Entry 9QWO (X-ray diffraction, 2.54 A resolution); this record covers chains A and E of the 8 polymer chains in the assembly.

[Chain A]
Name: Isoform 1 of Vinculin
Source organism: Homo sapiens
UniProt: P18206 (VINC_HUMAN), isoform P18206-2; numbering as in UniProt (aligned over 891-1066)
Chain sequence (181 residues; each row starts with the number of its first residue):
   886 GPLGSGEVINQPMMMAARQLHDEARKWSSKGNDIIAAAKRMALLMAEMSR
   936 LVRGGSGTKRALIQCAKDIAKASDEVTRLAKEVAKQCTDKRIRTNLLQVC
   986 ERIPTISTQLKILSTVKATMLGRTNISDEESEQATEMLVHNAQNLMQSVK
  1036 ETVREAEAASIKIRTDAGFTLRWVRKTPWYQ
Unresolved in the structure: 886-891
Differences from the reference sequence: expression tag (886-890)

[Chain E]
Name: Isoform Gamma of Paxillin
UniProt: P49023 (PAXI_HUMAN), isoform P49023-3; residues 140-158 here = UniProt positions 140-158
Chain sequence (19 residues; numbered 140 to 158; the number before each row is that of its first residue):
   140 SNLSELDRLLLELNAVQHN
Unresolved in the structure: 157-158
Curated features (UniProtKB/Swiss-Prot):
  - motif: E144 to Q156 (LD motif 2)
  - modified residue (Phosphoserine): S140, S143

[Chain A / chain E interface]
Contacting residue pairs (21; chain A residue first):
  K911(A) - R147(E)
  W912(A) - R147(E)
  R1039(A) - S140(E)  hydrogen bond (side chain-backbone)
  R1039(A) - L142(E)
  E1042(A) - L142(E)
  E1042(A) - L150(E)
  S1045(A) - V155(E)
  I1046(A) - L150(E)  hydrophobic
  I1048(A) - V155(E)  hydrophobic
  T1055(A) - V155(E)  hydrogen bond (side chain-backbone)
  T1055(A) - Q156(E)
  L1056(A) - Q156(E)
  R1057(A) - Q156(E)
  W1058(A) - E151(E)
  W1058(A) - A154(E)  hydrophobic
  W1058(A) - Q156(E)  hydrogen bond (backbone-side chain)
  V1059(A) - E151(E)
  R1060(A) - E144(E)  salt bridge
  R1060(A) - R147(E)
  R1060(A) - L148(E)
  R1060(A) - E151(E)  salt bridge
Interface residues without a listed pair, chain E (12 interface residues in all): N141, N153

[Overview]
13 residues of chain A and 12 residues of chain E are in contact, with 3 hydrogen bonds and 2 salt bridges.
Polar pairs include R1060(A)-E144(E), R1060(A)-E151(E) and R1039(A)-S140(E).
Chain A is Isoform 1 of Vinculin (Homo sapiens) and chain E is Isoform Gamma of Paxillin; the structure,
Vinculin tail bound to paxillin LD2, was determined by X-ray diffraction.
